7WS2 - chains D and E of the 3 polymer chains in the assembly; structure by electron microscopy, 3.30 A resolution.

# Chain D
Protein: 510A5 light chain
Organism: Homo sapiens
Amino-acid sequence (108 residues; numbered 1 to 108; the number before each row is that of its first residue):
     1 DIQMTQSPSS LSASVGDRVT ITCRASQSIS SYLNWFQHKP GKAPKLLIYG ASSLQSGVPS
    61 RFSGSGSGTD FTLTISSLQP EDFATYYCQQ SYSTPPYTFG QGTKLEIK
Disulfide bonds: Cys-23/Cys-88

# Chain E
Protein: 510A5 heavy chain
Organism: Homo sapiens
Amino-acid sequence (123 residues; each row starts with the number of its first residue):
     1 EVQLVESGGG LVQPGRSLRL SCAASGFTFD DYAMHWVRQA PGKGLEWVSG ISWNSDSIDY
    61 ADSVKGRFTI SRDNAKNSLY LQMNSLRAED TALYYCAKDR GYEILTPASF DYWGQGTLVT
   121 VSS
Disulfide bonds: Cys-22/Cys-96

# Chain D / chain E interface
Pairs across the interface (26):
  Tyr-32(D) / Pro-107(E)  hydrophobic
  Asn-34(D) / Ser-109(E)
  Phe-36(D) / Phe-110(E)
  Phe-36(D) / Trp-113(E)
  His-38(D) / Tyr-95(E)
  Ala-43(D) / Gly-114(E)
  Ala-43(D) / Gln-115(E)
  Pro-44(D) / Tyr-95(E)
  Pro-44(D) / Trp-113(E)  hydrophobic
  Leu-46(D) / Ser-109(E)
  Leu-46(D) / Phe-110(E)
  Tyr-49(D) / Arg-100(E)
  Tyr-49(D) / Ser-109(E)
  Gln-55(D) / Asp-111(E)
  Gln-89(D) / Phe-110(E)
  Ser-91(D) / Pro-107(E)  hydrogen bond (side chain-backbone)
  Pro-96(D) / Trp-47(E)  hydrophobic
  Pro-96(D) / Leu-105(E)  hydrophobic
  Tyr-97(D) / Trp-47(E)
  Tyr-97(D) / Asp-99(E)
  Tyr-97(D) / Ile-104(E)  hydrogen bond (side chain-backbone)
  Tyr-97(D) / Leu-105(E)
  Tyr-97(D) / Thr-106(E)  hydrogen bond (side chain-backbone)
  Tyr-97(D) / Ala-108(E)
  Tyr-97(D) / Phe-110(E)  hydrophobic
  Phe-99(D) / Leu-45(E)  hydrophobic
Interface residues without a listed pair, chain D (16 interface residues in all): Lys-42, Tyr-87
Interface residues without a listed pair, chain E (20 interface residues in all): His-35, Gly-44, Glu-46, Tyr-112

# Summary
The interface between chain D and chain E involves 16 residues on one side and 20 on the other, with 3
hydrogen bonds. Polar contacts include Ser-91(D)/Pro-107(E), Tyr-97(D)/Ile-104(E) and Tyr-97(D)/Thr-106(E).
Here chain D is 510A5 light chain and chain E is 510A5 heavy chain, both from Homo sapiens. Entry 7WS2
(Structures of Omicron Spike complexes illuminate broad-spectrum neutralizing antibody development) was
determined by electron microscopy together with 7WS0, 7WS1, 7WS3, 7WS4, 7WS5, 7WS6 and 4 further entries from
the same study.
